Entry 8QMC (X-ray diffraction, 2.40 A resolution); this record covers chains B and G of the 6 polymer chains in the assembly.

[Chain B]
Molecule: DNA topoisomerase (ATP-hydrolyzing), DNA topoisomerase 4 subunit A
From: Streptococcus pneumoniae
Notes: EC 5.6.2.2; engineered mutation(s): Insertion of His at postion 648
UniProt: chimeric construct of J0V1V8, P72525: residues 412-647 from J0V1V8 (J0V1V8_STREE) positions 2-237 (UniProt number = residue number - 410); residues 1001-1488 from P72525 positions 1-488 (UniProt number = residue number - 1000)
Sequence (742 residues; row label = number of the first residue in the row; note: 352 numbers in that range are skipped by the numbering (no residue carries them; nothing is unmodelled there)):
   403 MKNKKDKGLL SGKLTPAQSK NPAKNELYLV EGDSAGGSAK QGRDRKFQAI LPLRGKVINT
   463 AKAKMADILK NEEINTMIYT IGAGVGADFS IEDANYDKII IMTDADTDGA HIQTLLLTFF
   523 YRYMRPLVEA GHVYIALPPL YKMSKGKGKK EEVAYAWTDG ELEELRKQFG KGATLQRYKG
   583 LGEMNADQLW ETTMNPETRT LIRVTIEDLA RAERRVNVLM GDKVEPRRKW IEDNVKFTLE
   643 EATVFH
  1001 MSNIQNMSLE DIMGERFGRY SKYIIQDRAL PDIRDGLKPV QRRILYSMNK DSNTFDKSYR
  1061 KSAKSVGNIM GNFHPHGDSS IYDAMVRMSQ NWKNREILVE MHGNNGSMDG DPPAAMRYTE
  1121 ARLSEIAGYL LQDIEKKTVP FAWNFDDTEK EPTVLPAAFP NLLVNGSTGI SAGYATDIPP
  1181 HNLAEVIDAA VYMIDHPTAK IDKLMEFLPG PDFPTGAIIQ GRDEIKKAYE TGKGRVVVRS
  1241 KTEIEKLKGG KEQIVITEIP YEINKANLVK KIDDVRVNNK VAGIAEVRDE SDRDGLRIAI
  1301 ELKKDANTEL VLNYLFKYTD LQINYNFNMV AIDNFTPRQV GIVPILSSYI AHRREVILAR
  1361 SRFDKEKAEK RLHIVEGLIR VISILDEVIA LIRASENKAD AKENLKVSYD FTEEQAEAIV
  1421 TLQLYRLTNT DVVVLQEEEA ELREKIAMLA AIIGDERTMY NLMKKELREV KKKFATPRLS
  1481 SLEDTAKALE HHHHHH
Not modelled in the structure: 403-410, 1487-1496
Differences from the reference sequence: initiating methionine (403); expression tag (404-411, 1489-1496); linker (648); conflict Thr-1257 (Ile257 in P72525)
Bound ions: Mg2+ site 1: Asp-506, Asp-508; Mg2+ site 2: Phe-1316, Lys-1317, Thr-1319, Gln-1322
Small-molecule neighbours: delafloxacin (TE9): Leu-412, Gly-434, Asp-435, Leu-455, Arg-456, Gly-457, Ser-1079
Swiss-Prot annotation at these positions:
  - active site: Tyr-1118 (O-(5'-phospho-DNA)-tyrosine intermediate)
  - site: Lys-1038 (Interaction with DNA), His-1074 (Interaction with DNA), His-1076 (Interaction with DNA), Arg-1087 (Interaction with DNA), Lys-1093 (Interaction with DNA), Arg-1117 (Transition state stabilizer)
Reported in the primary citation:
  - mutagenesis - S1079F (8-16-fold): decreased binding to fluoroquinolones (citing earlier work)

[Chain G]
Molecule: 7-nt DNA strand
Sequence (7 nucleotides; each row starts with the number of its first residue):
     9 GTAATAC

[Chain B / chain G interface]
Pairs across the interface (28; chain B residue first):
  Glu-433(B) / DC15(G)  phosphate contact
  Gly-457(B) / DC15(G)  base contact
  Lys-458(B) / DC15(G)  hydrogen bond to the base
  Asp-510(B) / DA14(G)  sugar contact
  Asp-510(B) / DC15(G)  sugar contact
  Ile-514(B) / DC15(G)  phosphate contact
  Arg-1028(B) / DT13(G)  phosphate contact
  Arg-1028(B) / DA14(G)  hydrogen bond to the phosphate
  Lys-1038(B) / DT13(G)  salt bridge to the phosphate
  Val-1040(B) / DT13(G)  sugar contact
  Val-1040(B) / DA14(G)  phosphate contact
  His-1074(B) / DA14(G)  salt bridge to the phosphate
  His-1076(B) / DA14(G)  hydrogen bond to the phosphate
  His-1076(B) / DC15(G)  salt bridge to the phosphate
  Gly-1077(B) / DC15(G)  hydrogen bond to the phosphate
  Ser-1080(B) / DT13(G)  sugar contact
  Ser-1080(B) / DA14(G)  base contact
  Ala-1084(B) / DT13(G)  phosphate contact
  Arg-1087(B) / DA12(G)  salt bridge to the phosphate
  Arg-1087(B) / DT13(G)  phosphate contact
  Lys-1093(B) / DA11(G)  phosphate contact
  Lys-1093(B) / DA12(G)  salt bridge to the phosphate
  Thr-1168(B) / DA12(G)  sugar contact
  Thr-1168(B) / DT13(G)  phosphate contact
  Ile-1170(B) / DA11(G)  base contact
  Ile-1170(B) / DA12(G)  base contact
  Glu-1262(B) / DA11(G)  phosphate contact
  Glu-1262(B) / DA12(G)  phosphate contact
Other interface residues (no listed pair), chain B (22 interface residues in all): Asp-508, Pro-1075, Asn-1267, Lys-1271
Other interface residues (no listed pair), chain G (7 interface residues in all): DG9, DT10

[Overview]
The interface between chain B and chain G involves 22 residues on one side and 7 on the other, with 4 hydrogen
bonds and 5 salt bridges. Among the polar pairs are Lys-458(B)/DC15(G), Arg-1028(B)/DA14(G) and
His-1076(B)/DA14(G). Chain B binds delafloxacin. From the paper: S1079F of chain B reduces binding to
fluoroquinolones.
Chain B is DNA topoisomerase (ATP-hydrolyzing), DNA topoisomerase 4 subunit A (Streptococcus pneumoniae) and
chain G is a 7-nt DNA strand; the structure, High resolution structure of the Streptococcus pneumoniae
topoisomerase IV-complex with the V-site 18mer dsDNA and novel ..., was determined by X-ray diffraction,
deposited together with 8QMB and 8C41.
